1XME - chains A and B of the 3 polymer chains in the assembly; structure by X-ray diffraction, 2.30 A resolution.

# Chain A
Name: Cytochrome c oxidase polypeptide I
Source organism: Thermus thermophilus
Notes: EC 1.9.3.1
Reference sequence: Q56408 (COX1_THETH); residues 2-562 here = UniProt positions 2-562
Chain sequence (568 residues; row label = number of the first residue in the row; numbers below 1 keep their minus sign (Met-5 is residue -5)):
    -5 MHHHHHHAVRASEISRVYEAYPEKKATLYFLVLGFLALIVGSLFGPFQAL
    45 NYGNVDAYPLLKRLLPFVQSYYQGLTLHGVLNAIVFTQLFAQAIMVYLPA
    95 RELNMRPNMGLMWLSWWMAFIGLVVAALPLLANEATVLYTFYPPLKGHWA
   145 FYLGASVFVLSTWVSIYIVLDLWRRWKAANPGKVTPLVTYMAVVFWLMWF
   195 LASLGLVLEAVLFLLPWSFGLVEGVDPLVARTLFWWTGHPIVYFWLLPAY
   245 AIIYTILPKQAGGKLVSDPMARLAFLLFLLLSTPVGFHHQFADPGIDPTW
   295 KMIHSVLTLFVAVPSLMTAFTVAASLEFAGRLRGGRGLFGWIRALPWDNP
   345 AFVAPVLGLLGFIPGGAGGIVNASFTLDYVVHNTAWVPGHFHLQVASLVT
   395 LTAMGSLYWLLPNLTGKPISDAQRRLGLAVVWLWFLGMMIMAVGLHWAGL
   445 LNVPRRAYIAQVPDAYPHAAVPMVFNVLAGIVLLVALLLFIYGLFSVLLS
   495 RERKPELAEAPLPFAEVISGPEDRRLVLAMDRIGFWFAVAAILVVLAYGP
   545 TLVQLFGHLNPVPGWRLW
Unresolved in the structure: -5 to 5
Differences from the reference sequence: expression tag (-5 to 1)
Glycans and other covalent adducts: covalent link His233-Tyr237
Metal / ion sites: heme Fe: His72, His386; Cu ion: His233, His282, His283; heme-as Fe near His384 (its only coordinating residue here)
Ligand contacts:
  - heme-as (HAS): Tyr133, Thr134, Trp229, His233, Val236, Tyr237, Trp239, Leu240, Tyr244, His282, His283, Thr302, Val305, Ala306, Ser309, Leu310, Thr312, Ala313, Val316, Ala317, Leu320, Trp335, Ile336, Trp341, Val350, Leu353, Leu354, Phe356, Ile357, Gly360, Gly363, Ile364, Asn366, Ala367, Asp372, His376, Asn377, Val381, His384, Phe385, Gln388, Val389, Val393, Arg449, Arg450
  - heme (HEM): Leu32, Ser36, Gly39, Pro40, Gln42, Ala43, Tyr46, Tyr65, Leu69, His72, Gly73, Asn76, Ala77, Phe80, Thr81, Leu132, Tyr133, Pro382, Phe385, His386, Val389, Ala390, Thr394, Trp428, Met432, Met435, Arg449, Arg450, Ala451, Leu477

# Chain B
Name: Cytochrome c oxidase polypeptide II
Source organism: Thermus thermophilus
Notes: EC 1.9.3.1
Reference sequence: P98052 (COX2_THETH); numbering as in UniProt (aligned over 1-168)
Chain sequence (168 residues; numbered 1 to 168; the number before each row is that of its first residue):
     1 MVDEHKAHKAILAYEKGWLAFSLAMLFVFIALIAYTLATHTAGVIPAGKL
    51 ERVDPTTVRQEGPWADPAQAVVQTGPNQYTVYVLAFAFGYQPNPIEVPQG
   101 AEIVFKITSPDVIHGFHVEGTNINVEVLPGEVSTVRYTFKRPGEYRIICN
   151 QYCGLGHQNMFGTIVVKE
Unresolved in the structure: 1-2
Metal / ion sites: dinuclear copper ion: His114, Cys149, Gln151, Cys153, His157, Met160

# How chain A and chain B interact
Contacting residue pairs (117; chain A residue first):
  Ser64(A) with Leu155(B)
  Tyr66(A) with Tyr152(B), hydrophobic; Leu155(B), hydrophobic; His157(B); Gln158(B), hydrogen bond
  Thr130(A) with Tyr152(B), hydrogen bond (backbone-side chain)
  Leu132(A) with Tyr152(B), hydrophobic
  Tyr136(A) with Gln151(B)
  Pro137(A) with Ile113(B)
  Pro138(A) with Asp111(B); Pro129(B), hydrophobic
  Leu139(A) with Val112(B), hydrophobic; Tyr152(B)
  Asp220(A) with Arg52(B), salt bridge
  Pro221(A) with Pro129(B)
  Leu222(A) with Leu50(B), hydrophobic; Leu128(B)
  Arg225(A) with Glu126(B), salt bridge; Gln151(B)
  Lys258(A) with Glu4(B), salt bridge
  Val260(A) with His8(B), hydrogen bond (backbone-side chain); Ile11(B), hydrophobic
  Met264(A) with Leu12(B), hydrophobic; Glu15(B)
  Phe285(A) with Pro46(B)
  Ala286(A) with Pro46(B); Asn124(B); Val125(B); Glu126(B), hydrogen bond (backbone-backbone)
  Asp287(A) with Pro46(B); Glu126(B)
  Pro288(A) with Pro46(B), hydrophobic; Ala47(B); Glu126(B); Glu131(B); Val132(B); Ser133(B)
  Gly289(A) with Ala47(B), hydrogen bond (backbone-backbone); Gly48(B); Leu50(B)
  Ile290(A) with Gly48(B)
  Pro292(A) with Ile45(B), hydrophobic; Gly48(B)
  Met296(A) with Ile30(B); Ile33(B), hydrophobic; Ala34(B); Leu37(B), hydrophobic
  Leu303(A) with Leu26(B); Ile30(B), hydrophobic
  Val307(A) with Leu23(B), hydrophobic; Leu26(B), hydrophobic
  Leu310(A) with Trp18(B), hydrogen bond (backbone-side chain); Ser22(B)
  Met311(A) with Glu15(B)
  Phe314(A) with Ile11(B); Tyr14(B), hydrophobic; Glu15(B); Trp18(B)
  Thr315(A) with Glu15(B)
  Ala318(A) with Ile11(B), hydrophobic
  Ser368(A) with Ile33(B)
  Phe369(A) with Ile33(B), hydrophobic; Ile45(B), hydrophobic
  Thr370(A) with Thr36(B), hydrogen bond; Leu37(B); Ile45(B)
  Tyr373(A) with Ile45(B); Pro46(B); Asn122(B); Asn124(B), hydrogen bond (backbone-side chain)
  His376(A) with Asn124(B), hydrogen bond (backbone-side chain); Glu126(B), salt bridge; Asn150(B)
  Asn377(A) with Glu126(B), hydrogen bond; Asn150(B), hydrogen bond
  Thr378(A) with His117(B)
  Leu445(A) with Glu119(B)
  Asn446(A) with His117(B); Glu119(B); Gly120(B), hydrogen bond (side chain-backbone); Ile148(B)
  Pro448(A) with Ile148(B), hydrophobic; Asn150(B)
  Arg449(A) with His157(B)
  Arg450(A) with Gln151(B), hydrogen bond; His157(B), hydrogen bond (backbone-side chain)
  Ala451(A) with His157(B)
  Tyr452(A) with Gln158(B)
  Gln455(A) with Gln158(B)
  Val456(A) with Gln158(B); Asn159(B)
  Ala459(A) with Arg146(B), hydrogen bond (backbone-side chain); Phe161(B), hydrophobic
  Tyr460(A) with Arg146(B); Ile148(B); Phe161(B)
  Ile512(A) with Glu4(B); His8(B)
  Ser513(A) with His8(B)
  Gly514(A) with His8(B), hydrogen bond (backbone-side chain)
  Glu516(A) with Lys9(B), salt bridge
  Asp517(A) with His8(B), salt bridge
  His552(A) with Leu50(B); Arg52(B), hydrogen bond (backbone-side chain)
  Asn554(A) with Arg52(B); Val53(B), hydrogen bond (side chain-backbone); Gly130(B), hydrogen bond (side chain-backbone)
  Val556(A) with Pro55(B), hydrophobic; Pro129(B)
  Trp559(A) with Pro110(B); Asp111(B); Val112(B), hydrophobic
  Leu561(A) with Val112(B), hydrophobic; Cys153(B); Gly154(B); Leu155(B), hydrogen bond (backbone-backbone)
  Trp562(A) with Leu155(B)
Other interface residues (no listed pair), chain A (73 interface residues in all): Val131, Asp291, Lys295, Ser299, Val300, Phe304, Phe322, Ile364, Val374, Ile453, Pro515, Gln548, Leu549, Pro557
Other interface residues (no listed pair), chain B (65 interface residues in all): His5, Ala7, Lys16, Leu19, Phe27, Phe29, Val44, Lys49, Thr56, Ala87, Phe88, Cys149

# Summary
73 residues of chain A and 65 residues of chain B are in contact; the contacts include 20 hydrogen bonds and 6
salt bridges. Polar contacts include Asp220(A)-Arg52(B), Arg225(A)-Glu126(B) and Lys258(A)-Glu4(B). Ligands of
chain A: heme and heme-as.
Here chain A is Cytochrome c oxidase polypeptide I and chain B is Cytochrome c oxidase polypeptide II, both
from Thermus thermophilus. Entry 1XME (Structure of Recombinant Cytochrome ba3 Oxidase from Thermus
thermophilus) was determined by X-ray diffraction.
